PDB entry 1T18 | X-ray diffraction, 1.60 A resolution | chain A

[Chain A]
Name: Photoactive yellow protein
From: Halorhodospira halophila
UniProtKB: P16113 (PYP_ECTHA); residue numbers follow UniProt; this construct covers 1-125
Chain sequence (125 residues; each row starts with the number of its first residue):
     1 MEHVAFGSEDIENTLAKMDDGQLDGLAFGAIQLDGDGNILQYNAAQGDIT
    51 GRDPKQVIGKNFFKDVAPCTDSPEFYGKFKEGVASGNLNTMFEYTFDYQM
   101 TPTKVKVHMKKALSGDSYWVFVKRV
Sequence notes: engineered mutation Gln-46 (Glu in P16113)
Covalent attachments: 4'-hydroxycinnamic acid (HC4) linked to Cys-69
Ligand contacts: 4'-hydroxycinnamic acid (HC4): Tyr-42, Gln-46, Thr-50, Arg-52, Phe-62, Val-66, Ala-67, Pro-68, Thr-70, Phe-96, Asp-97, Tyr-98
Swiss-Prot annotation at these positions:
  - modified residue: Cys-69 (S-(4-hydroxycinnamyl)cysteine)
From the paper describing this entry:
  - binding site for 4'-hydroxycinnamic acid: Tyr-42
  - conformationally variable residues (side-chain flip): Gln-46, Arg-52
  - contacts within the chain: Asp-24/Ala-44 (hydrogen bond), Tyr-42/Thr-50, Asn-43/Gln-46 (hydrogen bond), Phe-28/Asn-43 (hydrogen bond), Leu-23/Asn-43 (hydrogen bond), Arg-52/Tyr-98 (hydrogen bond), Thr-50/Arg-52 (hydrogen bond)

[Overview]
Covalently linked 4'-hydroxycinnamic acid: at Cys-69. From the paper: a binding site for 4'-hydroxycinnamic
acid at Tyr-42; conformational variability at Gln-46 and Arg-52.
Chain A is Photoactive yellow protein (Halorhodospira halophila); the structure, Early intermediate IE1 from
time-resolved crystallography of the E46Q mutant of PYP, was determined by X-ray diffraction, deposited
together with 1T19, 1T1A, 1T1B and 1T1C.
